PDB entry 7BSI | electron microscopy, 4.10 A resolution (low resolution: residue-level contacts below are approximate; hydrogen-bond / salt-bridge calls are withheld) | chains G and A of the 47 polymer chains in the assembly

[Chain G]
Protein: Small capsomere-interacting protein
Source organism: Epstein-Barr virus (strain B95-8)
Reference sequence: P14348 (SCP_EBVB9); residue numbers follow UniProt; this construct covers 1-176
Sequence (176 residues; row label = number of the first residue in the row):
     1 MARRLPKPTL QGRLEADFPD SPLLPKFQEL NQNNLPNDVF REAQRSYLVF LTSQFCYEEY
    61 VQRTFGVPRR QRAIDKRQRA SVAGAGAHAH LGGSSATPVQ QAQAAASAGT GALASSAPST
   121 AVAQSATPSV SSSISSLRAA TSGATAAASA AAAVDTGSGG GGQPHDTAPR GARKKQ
Not modelled in the structure: 1, 79-176

[Chain A]
Protein: Major capsid protein
Source organism: Epstein-Barr virus (strain B95-8)
Reference sequence: P03226 (MCP_EBVB9); numbering as in UniProt (aligned over 1-1381)
Sequence (1381 residues; row label = number of the first residue in the row):
     1 MASNEGVENR PFPYLTVDAD LLSNLRQSAA EGLFHSFDLL VGKDAREAGI KFEVLLGVYT
    61 NAIQYVRFLE TALAVSCVNT EFKDLSRMTD GKIQFRISVP TIAHGDGRRP SKQRTFIVVK
   121 NCHKHHISTE MELSMLDLEI LHSIPETPVE YAEYVGAVKT VASALQFGVD ALERGLINTV
   181 LSVKLRHAPP MFILQTLADP TFTERGFSKT VKSDLIAMFK RHLLEHSFFL DRAENMGSGF
   241 SQYVRSRLSE MVAAVSGESV LKGVSTYTTA KGGEPVGGVF IVTDNVLRQL LTFLGEEADN
   301 QIMGPSSYAS FVVRGENLVT AVSYGRVMRT FEHFMARIVD SPEKAGSTKS DLPAVAAGVE
   361 DQPRVPISAA VIKLGNHAVA VESLQKMYND TQSPYPLNRR MQYSYYFPVG LFMPNPKYTT
   421 SAAIKMLDNP TQQLPVEAWI VNKNNLLLAF NLQNALKVLC HPRLHTPAHT LNSLNAAPAP
   481 RDRRETYSLQ HRRPNHMNVL VIVDEFYDNK YAAPVTDIAL KCGLPTEDFL HPSNYDLLRL
   541 ELHPLYDIYI GRDAGERARH RAVHRLMVGN LPTPLAPAAF QEARGQQFET ATSLAHVVDQ
   601 AVIETVQDTA YDTAYPAFFY VVEAMIHGFE EKFVMNVPLV SLCINTYWER SGRLAFVNSF
   661 SMIKFICRHL GNNAISKEAY SMYRKIYGEL IALEQALMRL AGSDVVGDES VGQYVCALLD
   721 PNLLPPVAYT DIFTHLLTVS DRAPQIIIGN EVYADTLAAP QFIERVGNMD EMAAQFVALY
   781 GYRVNGDHDH DFRLHLGPYV DEGHADVLEK IFYYVFLPTC TNAHMCGLGV DFQHVAQTLA
   841 YNGPAFSHHF TRDEDILDNL ENGTLRDLLE ISDLRPTVGM IRDLSASFMT CPTFTRAVRV
   901 SVDNDVTQQL APNPADKRTE QTVLVNGLVA FAFSERTRAV TQCLFHAIPF HMFYGDPRVA
   961 ATMHQDVATF VMRNPQQRAV EAFNRPEQLF AEYREWHRSP MGKYAAECLP SLVSISGMTA
  1021 MHIKMSPMAY IAQAKLKIHP GVAMTVVRTD EILSENILFS SRASTSMFIG TPNVSRREAR
  1081 VDAVTFEVHH EMASIDTGLS YSSTMTPARV AAITTDMGIH TQDFFSVFPA EAFGNQQVND
  1141 YIKAKVGAQR NGTLLRDPRT YLAGMTNVNG APGLCHGQQA TCEIIVTPVT ADVAYFQKSN
  1201 SPRGRAACVV SCENYNQEVA EGLIYDHSRP DAAYEYRSTV NPWASQLGSL GDIMYNSSYR
  1261 QTAVPGLYSP CRAFFNKEEL LRNNRGLYNM VNEYSQRLGG HPATSNTEVQ FVVIAGTDVF
  1321 LEQPCSFLQE AFPALSASSR ALIDEFMSVK QTHAPIHYGH YIIEEVAPVR RILKFGNKVV
  1381 F
Not modelled in the structure: 1-3, 1166-1173

[Interface between chain G and chain A]
Residue-residue contacts (80):
  Ala2(G) - Asn498(A)
  Ala2(G) - Val501(A)
  Ala2(G) - Asp789(A)
  Arg3(G) - Asn498(A)
  Arg3(G) - Val501(A)
  Arg3(G) - Asp504(A)
  Arg3(G) - Glu505(A)
  Arg4(G) - Leu500(A)
  Arg4(G) - Asp831(A)
  Arg4(G) - Gln833(A)
  Arg4(G) - His834(A)
  Arg4(G) - Phe894(A)
  Leu5(G) - Leu500(A)
  Leu5(G) - His834(A)
  Leu5(G) - Cys943(A)
  Leu5(G) - Leu944(A)
  Leu5(G) - Phe945(A)
  Leu5(G) - His946(A)
  Pro6(G) - His834(A)
  Pro6(G) - Cys943(A)
  Lys7(G) - His834(A)
  Lys7(G) - Cys943(A)
  Pro8(G) - His834(A)
  Pro8(G) - Thr864(A)
  Pro8(G) - Cys943(A)
  Thr9(G) - Asn862(A)
  Thr9(G) - Gly863(A)
  Thr9(G) - Thr864(A)
  Leu10(G) - Gln837(A)
  Leu10(G) - Thr838(A)
  Leu10(G) - Tyr841(A)
  Gln11(G) - Glu861(A)
  Gln11(G) - Asn862(A)
  Gly12(G) - Tyr841(A)
  Arg13(G) - Tyr841(A)
  Leu14(G) - Tyr841(A)
  Leu14(G) - Asn842(A)
  Leu14(G) - Gly843(A)
  Leu14(G) - Phe846(A)
  Glu15(G) - Tyr841(A)
  Phe18(G) - Gly843(A)
  Phe18(G) - Phe846(A)
  Phe18(G) - Ser847(A)
  Phe18(G) - Phe850(A)
  Asp20(G) - His849(A)
  Ser21(G) - Phe846(A)
  Leu23(G) - Phe846(A)
  Glu42(G) - Gln837(A)
  Arg45(G) - Gln837(A)
  Arg45(G) - Tyr841(A)
  Ser46(G) - Tyr780(A)
  Ser46(G) - Gln837(A)
  Tyr47(G) - Tyr780(A)
  Leu48(G) - Tyr841(A)
  Leu48(G) - Phe846(A)
  Val49(G) - Ala836(A)
  Val49(G) - Gln837(A)
  Val49(G) - Ala840(A)
  Val49(G) - Tyr841(A)
  Phe50(G) - Phe776(A)
  Phe50(G) - Tyr780(A)
  Phe50(G) - Phe888(A)
  Phe50(G) - Met889(A)
  Thr52(G) - Ala845(A)
  Thr52(G) - Phe846(A)
  Ser53(G) - Ser885(A)
  Ser53(G) - Ala886(A)
  Ser53(G) - Phe888(A)
  Ser53(G) - Met889(A)
  Gln54(G) - Met889(A)
  Phe55(G) - His848(A)
  Cys56(G) - Arg882(A)
  Tyr57(G) - Met769(A)
  Tyr57(G) - Ala886(A)
  Glu59(G) - Arg852(A)
  Tyr60(G) - Val634(A)
  Tyr60(G) - Met635(A)
  Tyr60(G) - Asp883(A)
  Arg63(G) - Arg852(A)
  Arg63(G) - Asp883(A)
Also at the interface, not in a pair above, chain G (35 interface residues in all): Ala43
Also at the interface, not in a pair above, chain A (47 interface residues in all): Asp770, Val777, Val784, Gln942

[Summary]
Chain G and chain A form an interface of 35 and 47 residues respectively.
Here chain G is Small capsomere-interacting protein and chain A is Major capsid protein, both from
Epstein-Barr virus (strain B95-8). Entry 7BSI (Epstein-Barr virus, one asymmetric unit structure of the
icosahedral tegumented capsid) was determined by electron microscopy (same publication as 7BQT, 7BQX, 7BR7 and
7BR8).
